Entry 3ABR (X-ray diffraction, 2.10 A resolution); this record covers chains A and D of the 4 polymer chains in the assembly.

[Chain A]
Name: Ethanolamine ammonia-lyase heavy chain
Source organism: Escherichia coli
Notes: EC 4.3.1.7
UniProt: P0AEJ6 (EUTB_ECOLI); residue numbers follow UniProt; this construct covers 1-453
Chain sequence (453 residues; numbered 1 to 453; the number before each row is that of its first residue):
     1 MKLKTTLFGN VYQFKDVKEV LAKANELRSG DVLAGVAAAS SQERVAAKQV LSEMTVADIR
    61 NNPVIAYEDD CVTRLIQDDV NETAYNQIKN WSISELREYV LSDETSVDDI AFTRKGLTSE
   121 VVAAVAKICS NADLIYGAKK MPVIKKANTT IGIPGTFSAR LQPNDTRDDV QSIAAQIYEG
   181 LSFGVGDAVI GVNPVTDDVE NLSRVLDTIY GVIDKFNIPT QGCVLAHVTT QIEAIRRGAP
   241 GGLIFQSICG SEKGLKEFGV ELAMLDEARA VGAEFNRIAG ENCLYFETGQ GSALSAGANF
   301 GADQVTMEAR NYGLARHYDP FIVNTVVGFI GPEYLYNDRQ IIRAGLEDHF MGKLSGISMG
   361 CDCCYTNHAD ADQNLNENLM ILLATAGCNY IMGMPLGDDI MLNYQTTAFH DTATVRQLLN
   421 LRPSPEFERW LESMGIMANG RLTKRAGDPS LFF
UniProt features mapped onto this chain:
  - binding site (substrate): Arg160 to Gln162, Asn193, Glu287, Asp362
  - binding site (adenosylcob(III)alamin): Pro194, Gln246, Ser295, Met401
Ion coordination: Na+ site 1: Ile235, Ala239; Na+ site 2 near Tyr334 (its only coordinating residue here)
Ligand contacts: cobalamin (B12): Asn193, Pro194, Val195, Leu225, His227, Phe245, Ser247, Glu257, Phe258, Ser295, Phe329, Ile330, Glu333, Tyr334, Met401, Leu402, Asn403

[Chain D]
Name: Ethanolamine ammonia-lyase light chain
Source organism: Escherichia coli
Notes: EC 4.3.1.7
UniProt: P19636 (EUTC_ECOLI); residue numbers follow UniProt; this construct covers 1-295
Chain sequence (306 residues; row label = number of the first residue in the row; numbers below 1 keep their minus sign (Met-10 is residue -10)):
   -10 MDQSSHHHHH HMDQKQIEEI VRSVMASMGQ AAPAPSEAKC ATTNCAAPVT SESCALDLGS
    50 AEAKAWIGVE NPHRADVLTE LRRSTVARVC TGRAGPRPRT QALLRFLADH SRSKDTVLKE
   110 VPEEWVKAQG LLEVRSEISD KNLYLTRPDM GRRLCAEAVE ALKAQCVANP DVQVVISDGL
   170 STDAITVNYE EILPPLMAGL KQAGLKVGTP FFVRYGRVKI EDQIGEILGA KVVILLVGER
   230 PGLGQSESLS CYAVYSPRMA TTVEADRTCI SNIHQGGTPP VEAAAVIVDL AKRMLEQKAS
   290 GINMTR
Disordered / not traced: -10 to 43
Construct notes: expression tag (-10 to 0)
UniProt features mapped onto this chain:
  - binding site (adenosylcob(III)alamin): Val207, Glu228, Cys258
Ion coordination: Na+ site 1: Glu228, Ser237; Na+ site 2 near Ser260 (its only coordinating residue here)
Ligand contacts: cobalamin (B12): Tyr133, Arg141, Gly168, Leu169, Arg206, Val207, Lys208, Val226, Gly227, Glu228, Arg229, Ser239, Tyr241, Glu253, Ala254, Arg256, Cys258, Ile259, Ser260, Asn261

[How chain A and chain D interact]
Pairs across the interface (43):
  Lys2(A) - Ala44(D)
  Thr6(A) - Asp46(D)
  Leu7(A) - Asp46(D)
  Leu7(A) - Leu47(D)  hydrophobic
  Leu7(A) - Ala97(D)  hydrophobic
  Phe8(A) - Asp46(D)  hydrogen bond (backbone-side chain)
  Phe8(A) - Gly48(D)
  Phe8(A) - Ala97(D)
  Phe8(A) - Asp98(D)
  Phe8(A) - Arg101(D)
  Gly9(A) - Asp46(D)  hydrogen bond (backbone-side chain)
  Ser41(A) - Ser100(D)
  Gln42(A) - Ser100(D)  hydrogen bond (side chain-backbone)
  Gln42(A) - Arg101(D)
  Gln42(A) - Asp104(D)  hydrogen bond
  Val45(A) - Leu93(D)
  Val45(A) - Leu96(D)
  Val45(A) - Ala97(D)
  Gln49(A) - Leu45(D)  hydrogen bond (side chain-backbone)
  Gln49(A) - Leu47(D)
  Gln49(A) - Leu93(D)
  Ser52(A) - Leu93(D)
  Ser94(A) - Thr89(D)  hydrogen bond (backbone-side chain)
  Arg97(A) - Pro87(D)  hydrogen bond (side chain-backbone)
  Arg97(A) - Arg88(D)
  Arg97(A) - Thr89(D)  hydrogen bond
  Arg97(A) - Leu92(D)
  Glu98(A) - Ala83(D)
  Glu98(A) - Arg88(D)  salt bridge
  Glu98(A) - Thr89(D)  hydrogen bond (side chain-backbone)
  Leu101(A) - Ala83(D)
  Leu101(A) - Gly84(D)
  Leu101(A) - Pro85(D)
  Leu101(A) - Arg86(D)
  Ser102(A) - Gly84(D)
  Asp103(A) - Gly84(D)
  Asp103(A) - Pro85(D)
  Ile128(A) - Leu92(D)
  Ser130(A) - Arg86(D)  hydrogen bond
  Ala132(A) - Arg86(D)
  Asp133(A) - Arg86(D)  salt bridge
  Asp133(A) - Leu92(D)
  Tyr136(A) - Pro85(D)
Other interface residues (no listed pair), chain A (23 interface residues in all): Thr5, Lys48
Other interface residues (no listed pair), chain D (21 interface residues in all): Arg82

[Overview]
23 residues of chain A face 21 of chain D across their interface; the contacts include 10 hydrogen bonds and 2
salt bridges. Among the polar pairs are Glu98(A)-Arg88(D), Asp133(A)-Arg86(D) and Phe8(A)-Asp46(D). Bound to
chain A: cobalamin. Ligands of chain D: cobalamin.
Here chain A is Ethanolamine ammonia-lyase heavy chain and chain D is Ethanolamine ammonia-lyase light chain,
both from Escherichia coli. Entry 3ABR (Crystal structure of ethanolamine ammonia-lyase from Escherichia coli
complexed with CN-Cbl (substrate-free form)) was determined by X-ray diffraction, deposited together with
3ABO, 3ABQ and 3ABS.
